4Q1S - chains K and W of the 28 polymer chains in the assembly; structure by X-ray diffraction, 2.60 A resolution.

[Chain K]
Protein: Proteasome subunit beta type-5
From: Saccharomyces cerevisiae
Notes: EC 3.4.25.1
UniProtKB: P30656 (PSB5_YEAST); residues 1-212 here correspond to UniProt positions 76-287 (UniProt number = residue number + 75)
Chain sequence (212 residues; row label = number of the first residue in the row):
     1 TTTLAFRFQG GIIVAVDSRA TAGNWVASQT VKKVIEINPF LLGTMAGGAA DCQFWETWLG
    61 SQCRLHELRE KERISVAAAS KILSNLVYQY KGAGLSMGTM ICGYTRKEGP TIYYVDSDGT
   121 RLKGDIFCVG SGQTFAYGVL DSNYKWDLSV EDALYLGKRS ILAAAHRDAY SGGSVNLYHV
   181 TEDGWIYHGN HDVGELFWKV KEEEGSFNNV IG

[Chain W]
Protein: Proteasome subunit beta type-3
From: Saccharomyces cerevisiae
Notes: EC 3.4.25.1
UniProtKB: P25451 (PSB3_YEAST); residues 0-204 here correspond to UniProt positions 1-205 (UniProt number = residue number + 1)
Chain sequence (205 residues; row label = number of the first residue in the row; numbering starts at 0):
     0 MSDPSSINGG IVVAMTGKDC VAIACDLRLG SQSLGVSNKF EKIFHYGHVF LGITGLATDV
    60 TTLNEMFRYK TNLYKLKEER AIEPETFTQL VSSSLYERRF GPYFVGPVVA GINSKSGKPF
   120 IAGFDLIGCI DEAKDFIVSG TASDQLFGMC ESLYEPNLEP EDLFETISQA LLNAADRDAL
   180 SGWGAVVYII KKDEVVKRYL KMRQD
Unresolved in the structure: 0
Swiss-Prot annotation at these positions:
  - modified residue: Ser30 (Phosphoserine)
  - cross-link: Lys69 (Glycyl lysine isopeptide (Lys-Gly) (interchain with G-Cter in ubiquitin))

[Interface between chain K and chain W]
Contacting residue pairs - 45 pairs, chain K then chain W:
  Arg19(K) with Asp204(W), salt bridge
  Asn24(K) with Ser5(W); Arg176(W); Asp177(W); Ala178(W), hydrogen bond (backbone-backbone); Leu179(W)
  Trp25(K) with Gln144(W); Arg176(W)
  Val26(K) with Arg176(W), hydrogen bond (backbone-side chain); Asp177(W); Ala178(W)
  Ala27(K) with Arg176(W), hydrogen bond (backbone-side chain)
  Ser28(K) with Arg176(W)
  Gln29(K) with Asp175(W), hydrogen bond (side chain-backbone)
  Phe135(K) with Leu33(W), hydrophobic
  Ala165(K) with Asp204(W)
  His166(K) with Trp182(W), hydrogen bond (backbone-side chain); Gln203(W), hydrogen bond (side chain-backbone)
  Arg167(K) with Ser32(W); Leu33(W); Gly34(W), hydrogen bond (side chain-backbone); Trp182(W)
  Asp168(K) with Ser32(W)
  Ala169(K) with Ser32(W), hydrogen bond (backbone-backbone); Ala178(W); Leu179(W), hydrophobic
  Tyr170(K) with Ser32(W); Ala178(W), hydrophobic
  Ser171(K) with Asp204(W)
  Gly172(K) with Asp204(W)
  Gly173(K) with Arg202(W), hydrogen bond (backbone-side chain); Asp204(W), hydrogen bond (backbone-side chain)
  Asp192(K) with Arg202(W), salt bridge
  Val193(K) with Arg202(W); Asp204(W)
  Gly194(K) with Arg202(W)
  Phe197(K) with Gln203(W)
  Trp198(K) with Lys200(W); Met201(W); Gln203(W)
  Asn209(K) with Asn37(W), hydrogen bond; Lys38(W), hydrogen bond (backbone-side chain)
  Val210(K) with Asn37(W); Gln203(W)
  Gly212(K) with Lys200(W), hydrogen bond (backbone-side chain)
Interface residues without a listed pair, chain K (27 interface residues in all): Thr21, Ile211
Interface residues without a listed pair, chain W (21 interface residues in all): Arg27, Gln31, Val35

[Overview]
Chain K and chain W form an interface of 27 and 21 residues respectively; the contacts include 13 hydrogen
bonds and 2 salt bridges. Polar pairs include Arg19(K)-Asp204(W), Asp192(K)-Arg202(W) and Val26(K)-Arg176(W).
Here chain K is Proteasome subunit beta type-5 and chain W is Proteasome subunit beta type-3, both from
Saccharomyces cerevisiae. Entry 4Q1S (Yeast 20S proteasome in Complex with Kendomycin) was determined by X-ray
diffraction.
